8CAP - chain A; structure by X-ray diffraction, 3.00 A resolution.

== Chain A ==
Name: Putative ferric reductase
From: Cylindrospermum stagnale
Reference sequence: K9WT99 (K9WT99_9NOST); numbering as in UniProt (aligned over 413-693)
Sequence (283 residues; numbered 411 to 693; the number before each row is that of its first residue):
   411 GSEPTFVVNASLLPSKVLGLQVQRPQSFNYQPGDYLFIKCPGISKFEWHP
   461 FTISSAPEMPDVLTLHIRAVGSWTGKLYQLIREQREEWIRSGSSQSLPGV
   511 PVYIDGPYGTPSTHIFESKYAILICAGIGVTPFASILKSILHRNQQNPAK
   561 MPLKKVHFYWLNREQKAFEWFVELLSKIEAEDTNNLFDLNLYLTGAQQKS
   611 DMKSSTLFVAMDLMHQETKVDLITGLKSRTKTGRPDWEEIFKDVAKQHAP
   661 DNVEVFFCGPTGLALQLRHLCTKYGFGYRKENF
Not modelled in the structure: 411-412, 605-637, 693
Construct notes: expression tag (411-412)
Ligand contacts:
  - FAD (flavin-adenine dinucleotide): Tyr445, His459, Pro460, Phe461, Thr462, His476, Ile477, Arg478, Val480, Gly481, Ser482, Trp483, Thr484, Thr541
  - U4O ([4-[[(4E)-4-(furan-2-ylmethylidene)-2,3-dihydro-1H-acridin-9-yl]carbonyl]piperazin-1-yl]-pyridin-2-yl-methanone): Val427, Thr462, His476, Ile477, Arg478, Val480, Ile538, Gly539, Thr541, Pro542, Ala577, Phe578, Trp580

== Overview ==
Bound to chain A: flavin-adenine dinucleotide and compound U4O.
Chain A is Putative ferric reductase (Cylindrospermum stagnale); the structure, Crystal structure of
dehydrogenase domain of Cylindrospermum stagnale NADPH-Oxidase 5 (NOX5) in complex with CB28, was determined
by X-ray diffraction (same publication as 8CAK, 8CAL, 8CAO and 8CB0).
